PDB entry 6IAW | electron microscopy, 3.80 A resolution | chains D and Z of the 18 polymer chains in the assembly

# Chain D
Protein: Arstotzka protein
From: Staphylococcus phage P68
Reference sequence: Q859I2 (Q859I2_9CAUD); residues 1-60 here = UniProt positions 1-60
Chain sequence (60 residues; numbered 1 to 60; the number before each row is that of its first residue):
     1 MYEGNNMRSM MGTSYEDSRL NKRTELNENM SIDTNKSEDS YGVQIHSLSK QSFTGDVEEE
Not modelled in the structure: 1-24, 55-60

# Chain Z
Protein: inner core protein
From: Staphylococcus phage P68
Chain sequence (41 residues; numbered 112 to 152; the number before each row is that of its first residue; X marks 41 residues of unknown identity (built as UNK)):
   112 XXXXXXXXXX XXXXXXXXXX XXXXXXXXXX XXXXXXXXXX X
Not modelled in the structure: 124-152

# How chain D and chain Z interact
Chain D side of the interface, 6 residues: Asp-33, Asp-39, Ser-40, Ile-45, His-46, Ser-47

# Summary
No residue of chain D is in contact with chain Z.
Chain D is Arstotzka protein and chain Z is inner core protein, both from Staphylococcus phage P68; the
structure, Structure of head fiber and inner core protein gp22 of native bacteriophage P68, was determined by
electron microscopy together with 6IAB, 6IAC, 6IAT, 6IB1 and 6Q3G from the same study.
